6PDS - chains B and C of the 3 polymer chains in the assembly; structure by X-ray diffraction, 1.89 A resolution.

Chain B:
Name: antibody 0PV-a.04 heavy chain
Source organism: Macaca mulatta
Notes: antibody fragment or engineered binder
Chain sequence (220 residues; numbered 1 to 213 plus 11 insertion-coded residues; 4 numbers in that range are skipped by the numbering (no residue carries them; nothing is unmodelled there); the number before each row is that of its first residue; a row labelled like 31A-31B holds insertion residues (31A, then the next letters in order)):
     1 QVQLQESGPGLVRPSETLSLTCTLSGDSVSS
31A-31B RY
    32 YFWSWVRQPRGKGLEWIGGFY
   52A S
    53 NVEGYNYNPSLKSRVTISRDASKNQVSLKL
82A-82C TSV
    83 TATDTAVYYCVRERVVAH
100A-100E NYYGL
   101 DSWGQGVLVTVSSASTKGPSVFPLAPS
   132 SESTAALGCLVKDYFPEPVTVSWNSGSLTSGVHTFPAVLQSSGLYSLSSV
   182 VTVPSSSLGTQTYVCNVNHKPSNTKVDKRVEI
Disulfide bonds: Cys22-Cys92, Cys140-Cys196

Chain C:
Name: HIV-1 fusion peptide residue 512-519
Chain sequence (8 residues; each row starts with the number of its first residue):
    11 AVGIGAVF

How chain B and chain C interact:
Residue-residue contacts (15):
  Tyr31B(B) - Phe18(C)  hydrophobic
  Phe33(B) - Gly13(C)
  Phe33(B) - Ile14(C)
  Tyr52(B) - Val12(C)
  Tyr52(B) - Gly13(C)  hydrogen bond (side chain-backbone)
  Tyr52(B) - Ala16(C)  hydrophobic
  Tyr52(B) - Phe18(C)  hydrophobic
  Val54(B) - Phe18(C)  hydrophobic
  Glu95(B) - Ile14(C)
  Arg96(B) - Ile14(C)
  Val97(B) - Gly13(C)
  Val97(B) - Ile14(C)
  Val97(B) - Ala16(C)
  Val98(B) - Ile14(C)  hydrogen bond (backbone-backbone)
  His100(B) - Phe18(C)  hydrogen bond (side chain-backbone)
Interface residues without a listed pair, chain B (10 interface residues in all): Ala99
Interface residues without a listed pair, chain C (6 interface residues in all): Val17

In short:
10 residues of chain B face 6 of chain C across their interface, with 3 hydrogen bonds. Polar pairs include
Tyr52(B)-Gly13(C), His100(B)-Phe18(C) and Val98(B)-Ile14(C).
Chain B is antibody 0PV-a.04 heavy chain (Macaca mulatta) and chain C is HIV-1 fusion peptide residue 512-519;
the structure, Vaccine-elicited NHP FP-targeting antibody 0PV-a.04 in complex with HIV fusion peptide (residue
512-519), was determined by X-ray diffraction.
